PDB entry 7PHB | electron microscopy, 4.90 A resolution (low resolution: residue-level contacts below are approximate; hydrogen-bond / salt-bridge calls are withheld) | chains r and 3 of the 56 polymer chains in the assembly

== Chain r ==
Name: 50S ribosomal protein L22
Source organism: Mycoplasma pneumoniae M129
UniProt: P75575 (RL22_MYCPN); numbering as in UniProt (aligned over 1-159)
Chain sequence (159 residues; each row starts with the number of its first residue):
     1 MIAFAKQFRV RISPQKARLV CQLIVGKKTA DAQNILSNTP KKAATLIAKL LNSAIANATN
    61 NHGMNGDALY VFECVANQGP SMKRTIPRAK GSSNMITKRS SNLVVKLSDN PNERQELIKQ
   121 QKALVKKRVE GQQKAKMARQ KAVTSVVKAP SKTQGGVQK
Not modelled in the structure: 140-159
Disulfides: Cys21-Cys74
Swiss-Prot annotation at these positions:
  - natural variant: Pro111 to Arg114 (deletion: After 48 telithromycin passages), Asn112 (N112R: After 37 telithromycin passages), Arg114 (R114T: After 20 and 32 telithromycin passages)

== Chain 3 ==
Molecule: 23S ribosomal RNA
Source organism: Mycoplasma pneumoniae M129
Sequence (2907 nucleotides; each row starts with the number of its first residue):
     1 UACAAUAAGU UACUAAGGGC UUAUGGUGGA UGCCUUGGCA CUAAUAGGCG AUGAAGGACG
    61 UGUUAACCUG CGAUAAGCUU CGGGUAGGUG GUAAGAACCU CAGAUCCGGA GAUUUCCGAA
   121 UGGAGCAAUC CGGUAGUUGG AAACAGCUAU CAUUAAUUGA UGAAUAAAUA GUCAAUUAAA
   181 GCAAUACGUG GUGAAGUGAA ACAUCUCAGU AGCCACAGGA AAAGAAAACG AAUGUGAUUC
   241 CGUGUGUAGU GGCGAGCGAA AGCGGAACAG GCCAAACUUA UCAUUAGAUA GGGGUUGUAG
   301 GGCUUGCAAU GUGGACUUGA AAACGAUAGA AGAAGCUGUU GGAAAGCAGC GCGCAAAAGG
   361 GUGAUAGCCC CGUAUUUGAA AUUGUUUUCA UACCUAGCGA GAUCCCUGAG UAGCUCGGAA
   421 AACGUUAUUU UGAGUGAAUC UGCCCAGACC AUUGGGUAAG CCUAAAUACU AAUUAGUGAC
   481 CGAUAGCGAA ACAGUACCGU GAGGGAAAGG UGAAAAGAAC CCAGAGAUGG GAGUGAAAUA
   541 GAUUCUGAAA CCAUAUGCCU ACAACGUGUC AGAGCACAUU AAUGUGUGAU GGCGUGCGUU
   601 UUGAAGUAUG AGCCGGCGAG UUAUGAUAGC AAGCGUUAGU UAACCAGGAG AUGGGGAGCU
   661 GUAGCGAAAG CGAGUUUUAA AAGAGCGUUU GUUUGUUAUU AUAGACCCGA AACGGGUUGA
   721 GCUAGUCAUG AGCAGGUUGA AGGUUGAGUA ACAUCAACUG GAGGACCGAA CCGACUCUCG
   781 UUGAAACGAU AGCGGAUGAC UUGUGAUUAG GGGUGAAAUU CCAAUCGAAA UCCGUGAUAG
   841 CUGGUUCUCG UCGAAAUAGC UUUAAGGCUA GCGUGAGAUC ACAAAUAAGU GGAGGUAAAG
   901 CUACUGAAUG UAUGAUGGCG CCACCUAGGC GUACUGAAUA CAAUUAAACU CUGAAUGCCA
   961 UUUAUUUUAU UCUCGCAGUC AGACAGUGGG GGAUAAGCUU CAUUGUCAAG AGGGGAAGAG
  1021 CCCAGAUCAU UAAAUAAGGU CCCCAAAAUA UACUAAGUGG AAAAGGAUGU GAAAGUGCUA
  1081 AAACAGCAAG GAUGUUGGCU UAGAAGCAGC CAUCGUUUAA AGAGUGCGUA ACAGCUCACU
  1141 UGUCGAGUGU UUUUGCGCCG AAGAUGUAAC GGGGCUAAGU AUAUUACCGA AUUUAUGGAU
  1201 AAGAUUUAUA UCUUGUGGUA GACGAGCGUU GUAUUGGAGU UGAAGUCAAA GCGUGAGCAU
  1261 UGGUGGAUCC AAUACAAGUG AGAAUGCCGG CAUGAGUAAC GCUUGGGAGU GAGAAUCUCC
  1321 CAAACCGAUU GACUAAGGUU UCCUGGACCA GGGUCGUCCU UCCAGGGUUA GUCUGGACCU
  1381 AAGCUGAGGC UGAAAAGCGU AGGCGAUGGA CAACAGGUUA AUAUUCCUGU ACUUACAGUU
  1441 AGACUGAUGG AGUGACAAAG AAGGUUUUCC ACCCCCAUAA UUGGAUUUGG GGAUAAAUCA
  1501 UAAGGUGGUA CAAUAGGCAA AUCCGUUGUG CAUAACAUUG AGUGAUGAUG UCGAGUGAAU
  1561 GAGUGAUCAA GUAGCGAAGG UGGUAUUAAU CAUGCUUUCA AGAAAAGCUU CUAGGGUUAA
  1621 UCUAGCUGUA ACCAGUACCG AGAACGAACA CACGUAGUCA AGGAGAGGAU CCUAAGGUUA
  1681 GCGAGUGAAC UAUAGCCAAG GAACUCUGCA AAUUAACCCC GUAAGUUAGC GAGAAGGGGU
  1741 GCUUAUGUAA AAGUAAGCCG CAGUGAAGAA CGAGGGGGGA CUGUUUAACU AAAACACAAC
  1801 UCUAUGCCAA ACCGUAAGGU GAUGUAUAUG GGGUGACACC UGCCCAGUGC UGGAAGGUUA
  1861 AAGAAGGAGG UUAGCGCAAG CGAAGCUUUU AACUGAAGCC CCAGUGAACG GCGGCCGUAA
  1921 CUAUAACGGU CCUAAGGUAG CGAAAUUCCU AGUCGGGUAA AUUCCGUCCC GCUUGAAUGG
  1981 UGUAACCAUC UCUUGACUGU CUCGGCUAUA GACUCGGUGA AAUCCAGGUA CGGGUGAAGA
  2041 CACCCGUUAG GCGCAACGGG ACGGAAAGAC CCCGUGAAGC UUUACUGUAG CUUAAUAUUG
  2101 AUCAGGACAU UAUCAUGUAG AGAAUAGGUA GGAGCAAUCG AUGCAAGUUC GCUAGGACUU
  2161 GUUGAUGCGA AAGGUGGAAU ACUACCCUUG GUUGUGUGCU GUUCUAAUUG GUAACUGUUA
  2221 UCCAGUUUCA AGACAGUGUU AGGUGGGCAG UUUGACUGGG GCGGUCGCCU CCUAAAAGGU
  2281 AACGGAGGCG UACAAAGGUA CCUUCAGUAC GGUUGGAAAU CGUAUGUAGA GUGUAAUGGU
  2341 GUAAGGGUGC UUGACUGUGA GACAUACAGG UCGAACAGGU GAGAAAUCAG GUCAUAGUGA
  2401 UCCGGUGGUC CAGUAUGGAA UGGCCAUCGC UCAACGGAUA AAAGCUACUC CGGGGAUAAC
  2461 AGGCUGAUAC UGCCCAAGAG UUCAUAUCGA CGGCAGUGUU UGGCACCUCG AUGUCGACUC
  2521 AUCUCAUCCU CGAGCUGAAG CAGGUUCGAA GGGUUCGGCU GUUCGCCGAU UAAAGAGAUA
  2581 CGUGAGUUGG GUUCAAACCG UCGUGAGACA GGUUGGUCCC UAUCUAUUGU GCCCGUAGGA
  2641 AGAUUGAAGA GUGUUGCUUC UAGUACGAGA GGACCGAAGC GAGGACACCU CUUAUGCUCC
  2701 AGUUGUAGCG CCAGCUGCAC CGCUGGGUAG UAACGUGUCU AUUAGAUAAA CGCUGAAAGC
  2761 AUCUAAGUGU GAAACUAUCU CAAAGAUUAA UCUUCCCAUU UCGCAAGAAA GUAAGAGCCG
  2821 UCAAAGACGA UGACGUUGAU AGGUUACAGG UGUAAGCAUA GUGAUAUGUU GAGCUGAGUA
  2881 AUACUAAUUG CUCGAGGACU UAUUGGA
Not modelled in the structure: 1-7, 923-927, 1560-1569, 2901-2907
Small-molecule neighbours: chloramphenicol (CLM): G2068, A2459, C2460, U2508, A2511, U2512, G2513, U2514

== Interface between chain r and chain 3 ==
Residue-residue contacts (86):
  Phe4(r) with G530(3)
  Lys6(r) with G529(3); G530(3)
  Gln7(r) with A527(3)
  Phe8(r) with U543(3)
  Arg9(r) with C1349(3)
  Arg11(r) with C1355(3)
  Ile12(r) with U2018(3)
  Gln15(r) with G1296(3)
  Lys16(r) with G1296(3); G2017(3); U2018(3)
  Arg18(r) with A553(3)
  Gln22(r) with U554(3)
  Pro40(r) with G2016(3)
  Lys41(r) with G2016(3); G2017(3)
  Lys42(r) with G2017(3)
  Lys49(r) with G524(3); G526(3)
  Asn52(r) with A523(3)
  Ser53(r) with A523(3)
  Ala56(r) with C522(3); A523(3)
  Asn57(r) with G529(3); G530(3)
  Asn60(r) with C522(3)
  Asn61(r) with G530(3); G531(3)
  His62(r) with G530(3); G531(3)
  Glu73(r) with U554(3)
  Val75(r) with A553(3)
  Asn77(r) with G25(3)
  Gln78(r) with G26(3); U27(3); C551(3); C552(3); A1292(3)
  Gly79(r) with U27(3)
  Ser81(r) with C1291(3)
  Lys83(r) with C1291(3)
  Arg84(r) with A1350(3); G1351(3)
  Ile86(r) with G1353(3)
  Pro87(r) with A1648(3); C1649(3)
  Arg88(r) with U782(3); G783(3); A1648(3); U2621(3)
  Ala89(r) with U782(3); G783(3); A786(3)
  Lys90(r) with U782(3); G783(3); A786(3)
  Gly91(r) with A786(3); A1648(3)
  Ser92(r) with A1648(3)
  Asn94(r) with A2021(3)
  Ile96(r) with G2019(3)
  Thr97(r) with G2019(3); A2020(3)
  Lys98(r) with G1351(3); G1352(3); G2019(3)
  Arg99(r) with A1292(3); G2019(3)
  Asn102(r) with G26(3)
  Arg114(r) with U554(3); A555(3)
  Ile118(r) with U556(3)
  Gln121(r) with A23(3)
  Lys122(r) with A578(3)
  Leu124(r) with G1262(3)
  Arg128(r) with U580(3); A1249(3); U1261(3); G1262(3)
  Gly131(r) with U1261(3)
  Gln132(r) with U580(3); U1260(3); U1261(3)
  Ala135(r) with U1261(3)
  Lys136(r) with A581(3)
Interface residues without a listed pair, chain r (64 interface residues in all): Ala5, Ser13, Ala76, Pro80, Met82, Ser93, Met95, Gln115, Lys126, Lys127, Val129
Interface residues without a listed pair, chain 3 (57 interface residues in all): U22, G28, C521, U528, C577, U579, A785, A1248, G1290, A1298

== In short ==
64 residues of chain r face 57 of chain 3 across their interface. Bound to chain 3: chloramphenicol.
Here chain r is 50S ribosomal protein L22 and chain 3 is 23S ribosomal RNA, both from Mycoplasma pneumoniae
M129. Entry 7PHB (70S ribosome with A- and P-site tRNAs in chloramphenicol-treated Mycoplasma pneumoniae
cells) was determined by electron microscopy (same publication as 7OOC, 7OOD, 7P6Z, 7PAH, 7PAI, 7PAJ and 23
further entries).
